7LLI - chains K and L of the 4 polymer chains in the assembly; structure by X-ray diffraction, 3.20 A resolution.

[Chain K]
Protein: T cell receptor gamma variable 8
Source organism: Homo sapiens
Reference sequence: A0A0C4DH27 (TRGV8_HUMAN); residues 8-106 here correspond to UniProt positions 19-117 (UniProt number = residue number + 11)
Amino-acid sequence (245 residues; numbered 6 to 250; the number before each row is that of its first residue):
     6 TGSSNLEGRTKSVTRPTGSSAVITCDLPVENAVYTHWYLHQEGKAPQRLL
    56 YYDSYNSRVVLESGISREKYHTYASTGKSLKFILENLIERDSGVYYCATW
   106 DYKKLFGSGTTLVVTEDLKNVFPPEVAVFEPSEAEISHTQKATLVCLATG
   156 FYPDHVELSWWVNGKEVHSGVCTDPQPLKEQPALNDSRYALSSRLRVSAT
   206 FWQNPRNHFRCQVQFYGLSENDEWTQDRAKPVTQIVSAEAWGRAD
Not modelled in the structure: 6-13
Cystine bridges: Cys30-Cys102, Cys151-Cys216
Sequence notes: expression tag (6-7)

[Chain L]
Protein: T cell receptor delta variable 3
Source organism: Homo sapiens
Reference sequence: A0JD37 (TRDV3_HUMAN); residues 3-96 here correspond to UniProt positions 19-112 (UniProt number = residue number + 16)
Amino-acid sequence (214 residues; each row starts with the number of its first residue):
     2 SDKVTQSSPDQTVASGSEVVLLCTYDTVYSNPDLFWYRIRPDYSFQFVFY
    52 GDNSRSEGADFTQGRFSVKHILTQKAFHLVISPVRTEDSATYYCATRLWL
   102 GDPHTDKLIFGKGTRVTVEPNIQNPDPAVYQLRDSKSSDKSVCLFTDFDS
   152 QTNVSQSKDSDVYITDKCVLDMRSMDFKSNSAVAWSNKSDFACANAFNNS
   202 IIPEDTFFPSPESS
Not modelled in the structure: 2, 215
Cystine bridges: Cys24-Cys95, Cys144-Cys194
Sequence notes: expression tag (2)

[Chain K / chain L interface]
Contacting residue pairs (91; chain K residue first):
  Thr15(K) with Asp43(L)
  Tyr39(K) with His105(L); Thr106(L)
  His41(K) with His105(L), hydrogen bond (side chain-backbone); Thr106(L); Asp107(L)
  Tyr43(K) with Lys108(L); Leu109(L), hydrogen bond (side chain-backbone)
  His45(K) with Ile40(L); Tyr94(L), hydrogen bond
  Ala50(K) with Phe111(L); Gly112(L); Lys113(L)
  Pro51(K) with Tyr94(L); Phe111(L)
  Arg53(K) with Leu101(L); Thr106(L), hydrogen bond (side chain-backbone); Asp107(L), hydrogen bond (side chain-backbone); Lys108(L)
  Tyr56(K) with Thr106(L)
  Glu67(K) with Lys108(L), salt bridge
  Tyr101(K) with Tyr44(L), hydrogen bond (side chain-backbone)
  Trp105(K) with Arg98(L); His105(L); Asp107(L), hydrogen bond (side chain-backbone); Leu109(L), hydrophobic
  Tyr107(K) with Glu58(L)
  Lys108(K) with Phe36(L); Tyr38(L); Phe48(L); Tyr51(L); Glu58(L), salt bridge
  Lys109(K) with Tyr38(L), hydrogen bond (backbone-side chain); Asp107(L), hydrogen bond (side chain-backbone); Leu109(L)
  Phe111(K) with Tyr38(L), hydrophobic; Phe46(L), hydrophobic; Phe111(L), hydrophobic
  Val133(K) with Ser136(L)
  Phe134(K) with Leu133(L); Asp135(L); Lys141(L); Val143(L), hydrophobic
  Glu135(K) with Leu133(L); Arg134(L)
  Pro136(K) with Leu133(L), hydrophobic
  Ser137(K) with Tyr131(L); Gln132(L), hydrogen bond (side chain-backbone); Leu133(L)
  Ala139(K) with Tyr131(L), hydrophobic; Pro210(L), hydrophobic
  Glu140(K) with Tyr131(L)
  His143(K) with Asp127(L), salt bridge; Phe208(L)
  Thr144(K) with Tyr131(L); Asp148(L)
  Lys146(K) with Met173(L); Phe178(L)
  Thr148(K) with Leu133(L); Leu145(L)
  Val150(K) with Leu133(L), hydrophobic
  Leu152(K) with Trp186(L), hydrophobic
  Thr154(K) with Lys141(L), hydrogen bond
  Ser174(K) with Asp172(L); Arg174(L), hydrogen bond (side chain-backbone)
  Gly175(K) with Leu171(L); Asp172(L), hydrogen bond (backbone-backbone)
  Val176(K) with Leu171(L)
  Cys177(K) with Cys169(L), disulfide; Val170(L); Leu171(L)
  Asp179(K) with Thr166(L), hydrogen bond
  Leu183(K) with Trp186(L), hydrophobic
  Glu185(K) with Ser161(L); Tyr164(L), hydrogen bond (backbone-side chain)
  Pro187(K) with Ser161(L)
  Ala195(K) with Trp186(L), hydrophobic
  Ser197(K) with Thr166(L)
  Arg199(K) with Thr166(L); Asp167(L); Cys169(L); Leu171(L); Ser182(L), hydrogen bond (side chain-backbone); Ala183(L); Val184(L)
  Arg201(K) with Thr147(L); Asp148(L), salt bridge; Leu171(L); Met173(L); Phe178(L); Ser180(L), hydrogen bond
Interface residues without a listed pair, chain K (52 interface residues in all): Arg14, Gly48, Lys49, Ser113, Ala132, Thr178, Lys184, Leu200, Val202, Ser203
Interface residues without a listed pair, chain L (57 interface residues in all): Ser45, Asp103, Pro104, Ser139, Ile165, Ser175, Met176
Disulfides between the chains: Cys177(K)-Cys169(L)

[Overview]
52 residues of chain K and 57 residues of chain L are in contact, with 1 disulfide bond, 17 hydrogen bonds and
4 salt bridges. Polar contacts include Glu67(K)-Lys108(L), Lys108(K)-Glu58(L) and His143(K)-Asp127(L).
Chain K is T cell receptor gamma variable 8 and chain L is T cell receptor delta variable 3, both from Homo
sapiens; the structure, Stimulatory immune receptor protein complex, was determined by X-ray diffraction
together with 7LLJ from the same study.
